PDB entry 1FTO | X-ray diffraction, 2.00 A resolution | chain A

# Chain A
Protein: Glutamate receptor subunit 2
Organism: Rattus norvegicus
Notes: fragment: ligand binding core (s1s2j)
Reference sequence: P19491 (GRIA2_RAT); the construct has insertions or renumbered stretches relative to UniProt, so the offset changes along the chain: 3-117 = UniProt 413-527; 120-263 = UniProt 653-796
Chain sequence (263 residues; numbered 1 to 263; the number before each row is that of its first residue):
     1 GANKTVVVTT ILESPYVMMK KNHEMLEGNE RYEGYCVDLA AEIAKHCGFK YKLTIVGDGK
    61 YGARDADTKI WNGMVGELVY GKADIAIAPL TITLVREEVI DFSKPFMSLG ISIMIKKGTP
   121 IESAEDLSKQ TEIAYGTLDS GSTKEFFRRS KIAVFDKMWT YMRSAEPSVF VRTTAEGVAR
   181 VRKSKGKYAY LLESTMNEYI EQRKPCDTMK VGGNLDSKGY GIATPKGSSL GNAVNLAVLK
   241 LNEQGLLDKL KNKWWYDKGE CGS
Not modelled in the structure: 1-4, 262-263
Sequence notes: cloning artifact (1-2); linker (118-119)
Disulfide bonds: C206-C261
Swiss-Prot annotation at these positions:
  - binding site (L-glutamate): P89, T91, R96, S142, T143, E193
  - site: R64 (Interaction with the cone snail toxin Con-ikot-ikot), I121 (Crucial to convey clamshell closure to channel opening), R148 (Interaction with the cone snail toxin Con-ikot-ikot), K240 (Interaction with the cone snail toxin Con-ikot-ikot)
  - glycosylation: N3 (N-linked (GlcNAc...) asparagine)
  - modified residue (Phosphoserine): S150, S184

# In short
Curated annotation (UniProt) lists 6 L-glutamate-binding residues.
Chain A is Glutamate receptor subunit 2 (Rattus norvegicus); the structure, Crystal structure of the GLUR2
ligand binding core (S1S2J) in the apo state at 2.0 A ..., was determined by X-ray diffraction together with
1FW0, 1FTJ, 1FTK, 1FTL and 1FTM from the same study.
